PDB entry 6CIK | X-ray diffraction, 3.15 A resolution | chains A and F of the 10 polymer chains in the assembly

[Chain A]
Molecule: V(D)J recombination-activating protein 1
Organism: Mus musculus
Notes: EC 3.1.-.-, 2.3.2.27
UniProt: P15919 (RAG1_MOUSE); numbering as in UniProt (aligned over 384-1008)
Amino-acid sequence (625 residues; row label = number of the first residue in the row):
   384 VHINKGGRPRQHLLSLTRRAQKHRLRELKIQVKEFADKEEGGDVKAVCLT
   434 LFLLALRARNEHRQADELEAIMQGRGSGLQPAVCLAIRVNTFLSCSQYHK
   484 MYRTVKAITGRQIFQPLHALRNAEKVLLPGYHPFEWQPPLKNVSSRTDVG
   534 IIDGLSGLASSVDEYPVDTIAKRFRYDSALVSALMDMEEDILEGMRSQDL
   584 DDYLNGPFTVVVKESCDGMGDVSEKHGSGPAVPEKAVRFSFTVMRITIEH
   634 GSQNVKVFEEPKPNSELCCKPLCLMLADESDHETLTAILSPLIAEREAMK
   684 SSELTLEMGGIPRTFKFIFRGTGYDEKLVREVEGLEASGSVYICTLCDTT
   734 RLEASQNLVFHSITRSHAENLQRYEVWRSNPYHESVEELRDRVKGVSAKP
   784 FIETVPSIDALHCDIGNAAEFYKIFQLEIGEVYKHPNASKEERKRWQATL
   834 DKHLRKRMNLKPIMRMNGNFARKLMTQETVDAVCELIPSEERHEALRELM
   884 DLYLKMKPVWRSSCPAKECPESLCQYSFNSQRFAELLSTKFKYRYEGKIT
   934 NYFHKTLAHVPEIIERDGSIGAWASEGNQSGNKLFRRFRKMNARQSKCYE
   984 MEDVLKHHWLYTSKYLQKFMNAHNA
Not modelled in the structure: 384-394, 609-614, 1008
Differences from the reference sequence: engineered mutation Gln-962 (Glu in P15919)
Swiss-Prot annotation at these positions:
  - DNA-binding region: Gly-389 to Gln-456 (NBD)
  - binding site (a divalent metal cation): Asp-600, Asp-708
  - site: Trp-893 (Essential for DNA hairpin formation, participates in base-stacking interactions near the cleavage site)
  - mutagenesis: Arg-391 (R391A: Defects in converting nicked products to hairpins; R391L: Impairs DNA-binding and hairpin formation while maintaining some nicking activity), Arg-393 (R393A: Impairs DNA-binding and hairpin formation while maintaining some nicking activity), Arg-401 (R401A: Allows robust hairpin activity), Arg-402 (R402A: Defects in converting nicked products to hairpins), Lys-405 (K405A: Reduced hairpin activity), His-406 (H406A: Allows robust hairpin activity), Arg-407 (R407A: Impairs DNA-binding and reduces hairpin formation without affecting nicking activity), Asn-443 (N443A: Impairs DNA-binding; when associated with A-445), His-445 (H445A: Impairs DNA-binding; when associated with A-443), Asp-546 (D546A: Loss of DNA-binding), Asp-560 (D560A: Loss of DNA-binding), Glu-597 (E597Q: Impaired cleavage), 19 further mutagenesis entries in UniProt
Ion coordination: Mn2+: Asp-600, Asp-708; Zn2+: Cys-727, Cys-730, His-937, His-942
What the authors report for this chain:
  - binding site for Intact 12RSS substrate forward strand: Arg-848 to Arg-855
  - binding site for the 15-nt DNA strand: Ala-720 to Ile-726, Arg-848
  - catalytic residues: Asp-600, Asp-708 (citing earlier work)

[Chain F]
Molecule: Intact 12RSS substrate reverse strand
Sequence (39 nucleotides; each row starts with the number of its first residue):
     2 GGGTTTTTGTTAAGGGCTGTATCACTGTGTAAGACAGGC
Not modelled in the structure: 2-5

[Chain A / chain F interface]
Contacting residue pairs - 14 pairs, chain A then chain F:
  Met-602(A) / DT31(F)  phosphate contact
  Gly-603(A) / DT31(F)  phosphate contact
  Asp-604(A) / DT31(F)  phosphate contact
  Arg-848(A) / DA32(F)  base contact
  Arg-848(A) / DA33(F)  base contact
  Arg-848(A) / DG34(F)  phosphate contact
  Met-849(A) / DG34(F)  hydrogen bond to the phosphate
  Gln-962(A) / DT31(F)  phosphate contact
  Gln-962(A) / DA32(F)  phosphate contact
  Asn-965(A) / DG30(F)  hydrogen bond to the phosphate
  Asn-965(A) / DT31(F)  phosphate contact
  Arg-969(A) / DT29(F)  phosphate contact
  Arg-969(A) / DG30(F)  salt bridge to the phosphate
  His-1006(A) / DT21(F)  phosphate contact
Interface residues without a listed pair, chain A (12 interface residues in all): Gly-601, His-795, Tyr-935

[In short]
12 residues of chain A and 7 residues of chain F are in contact, with 2 hydrogen bonds and 1 salt bridge.
Polar contacts include Met-849(A)/DG34(F), Asn-965(A)/DG30(F) and Arg-969(A)/DG30(F). The paper reports
catalytic residues Asp-600(A) and Asp-708(A); a binding site for the 15-nt DNA strand at Ala-720(A) and
Arg-848(A).
Here chain A is V(D)J recombination-activating protein 1 (Mus musculus) and chain F is Intact 12RSS substrate
reverse strand. Entry 6CIK (Pre-Reaction Complex, RAG1(E962Q)/2-intact/nicked 12/23RSS complex in Mn2+) was
determined by X-ray diffraction together with 5ZDZ, 5ZE0, 5ZE1, 5ZE2, 6CG0, 6CIJ, 6CIL and 6CIM from the same
study.
